Entry 8DYY (electron microscopy, 3.62 A resolution); this record covers chains I and P of the 19 polymer chains in the assembly.

# Chain I
Molecule: Circumsporozoite protein
From: Plasmodium falciparum
Amino-acid sequence (278 residues; row label = number of the first residue in the row; numbers below 1 keep their minus sign (Tyr-91 is residue -91)):
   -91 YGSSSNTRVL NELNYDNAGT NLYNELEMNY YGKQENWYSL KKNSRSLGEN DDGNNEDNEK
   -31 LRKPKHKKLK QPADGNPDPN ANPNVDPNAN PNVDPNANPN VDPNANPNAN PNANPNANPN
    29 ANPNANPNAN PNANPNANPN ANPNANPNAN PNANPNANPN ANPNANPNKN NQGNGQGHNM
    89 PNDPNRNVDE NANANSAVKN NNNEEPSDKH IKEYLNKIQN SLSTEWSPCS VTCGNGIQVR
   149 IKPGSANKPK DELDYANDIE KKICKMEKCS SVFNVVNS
Disordered / not traced: -91 to 1, 74-186

# Chain P
Molecule: 334 Fab light chain
From: Homo sapiens
Notes: antibody fragment or engineered binder
Amino-acid sequence (215 residues; numbered 1 to 214 plus 1 insertion-coded residue; the number before each row is that of its first residue):
     1 VIQMTQSPST LSASVGDRVT ITCRASQSVS TWLAWYQQKP GQGPKLLIYE ASSLESGVPS
    61 RFSGSGSGTE FTLTISSLQP DDFATYYCQQ YNSYS
   95A F
    96 WTFGQGTKVE IKRTVAAPSV FIFPPSDEQL KSGTASVVCL LNNFYPREAK VQWKVDNALQ
   156 SGNSQESVTE QDSKDSTYSL SSTLTLSKAD YEKHKVYACE VTHQGLSSPV TKSFNRGEC
Disordered / not traced: 1, 108-214
Disulfide bonds: Cys23-Cys88

# How chain I and chain P interact
Contacting residue pairs - 11 pairs, chain I then chain P:
  Asn38(I) - Tyr94(P)
  Asn42(I) - Ser93(P)
  Asn42(I) - Tyr94(P)
  Pro43(I) - Phe95A(P)  hydrophobic
  Pro43(I) - Trp96(P)
  Asn44(I) - Tyr91(P)
  Asn44(I) - Asn92(P)  hydrogen bond (side chain-backbone)
  Asn44(I) - Ser93(P)  hydrogen bond (side chain-backbone)
  Asn44(I) - Tyr94(P)
  Asn44(I) - Ser95(P)  hydrogen bond (side chain-backbone)
  Asn44(I) - Trp96(P)
Other interface residues (no listed pair), chain I (5 interface residues in all): Asn40

# Summary
5 residues of chain I face 7 of chain P across their interface, with 3 hydrogen bonds. Polar pairs include
Asn44(I)-Asn92(P), Asn44(I)-Ser93(P) and Asn44(I)-Ser95(P).
Chain I is Circumsporozoite protein (Plasmodium falciparum) and chain P is 334 Fab light chain (Homo sapiens);
the structure, Cryo-EM structure of 334 Fab in complex with recombinant shortened Plasmodium falciparum
circumsporozoite protein (rsCSP), was determined by electron microscopy, deposited together with 8DYW, 8DYX,
8DZ4 and 8EKF.
